7SBG - chains L and C of the 3 polymer chains in the assembly; structure by X-ray diffraction, 3.34 A resolution.

Chain L:
Name: Fab/IgE Light chain
From: Mus musculus
Notes: antibody fragment or engineered binder
Amino-acid sequence (214 residues; numbered 1 to 214; the number before each row is that of its first residue):
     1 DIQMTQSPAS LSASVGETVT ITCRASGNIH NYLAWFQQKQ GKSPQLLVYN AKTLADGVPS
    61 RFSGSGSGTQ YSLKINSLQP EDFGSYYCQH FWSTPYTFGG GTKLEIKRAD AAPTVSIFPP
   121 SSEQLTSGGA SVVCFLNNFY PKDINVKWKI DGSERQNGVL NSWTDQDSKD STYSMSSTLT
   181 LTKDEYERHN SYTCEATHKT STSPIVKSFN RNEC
Not modelled in the structure: 212-214
Disulfide bonds: Cys23-Cys88, Cys134-Cys194

Chain C:
Name: Profilin-2
From: Hevea brasiliensis
UniProt: Q9STB6 (PROF2_HEVBR); residues 1-131 here = UniProt positions 1-131
Amino-acid sequence (135 residues; each row starts with the number of its first residue; numbers below 1 keep their minus sign (Asp-3 is residue -3)):
    -3 DDDKMSWQAY VDDHLMCEIE GNHLSAAAII GQDGSVWAQS ANFPQFKSEE ITGIMSDFHE
    57 PGTLAPTGLY IGGTKYMVIQ GEPGAVIRGK KGPGGVTVKK TNQALIIGIY DEPMTPGQCN
   117 MIVERLGDYL IDQGY
Not modelled in the structure: -3, 89
Sequence notes: expression tag (-3 to 0)
Swiss-Prot annotation at these positions:
  - motif: Ala81 to Thr97 (Involved in PIP2 interaction)
  - modified residue: Thr111 (Phosphothreonine)

Interface between chain L and chain C:
Residue-residue contacts (22):
  Asn28(L) with Glu14(C), hydrogen bond (side chain-backbone)
  His30(L) with Asp9(C); His10(C); Cys13(C), hydrogen bond; Ile15(C)
  Asn31(L) with Asp9(C); His10(C)
  Tyr32(L) with His10(C); Arg121(C); Leu122(C), hydrogen bond (side chain-backbone); Tyr125(C), hydrophobic
  Tyr49(L) with Lys0(C), hydrogen bond (side chain-backbone); Met1(C), hydrogen bond (side chain-backbone); Tyr125(C)
  Asn50(L) with Tyr6(C), hydrogen bond; His10(C); Tyr125(C), hydrogen bond
  Leu54(L) with Lys0(C)
  Phe91(L) with Arg121(C), hydrogen bond (backbone-side chain)
  Trp92(L) with Met117(C); Arg121(C), hydrogen bond (backbone-side chain)
  Tyr96(L) with Arg121(C), hydrogen bond
Other interface residues (no listed pair), chain L (11 interface residues in all): Thr53
Other interface residues (no listed pair), chain C (14 interface residues in all): Asp-1, Ile118

Overview:
11 residues of chain L and 14 residues of chain C are in contact, with 10 hydrogen bonds. Polar pairs include
Asn28(L)-Glu14(C), His30(L)-Cys13(C) and Tyr32(L)-Leu122(C).
Chain L is Fab/IgE Light chain (Mus musculus) and chain C is Profilin-2 (Hevea brasiliensis); the structure,
Murine Fab/IgE in complex with profilin from Hevea brasieliensis (Hev b 8), was determined by X-ray
diffraction (same publication as 7SBD and 7SD2).
